Entry 9MW9 (electron microscopy, 3.00 A resolution); this record covers chains F and B of the 33 polymer chains in the assembly.

Chain F (and B):
Name: Cat1 (CRISPR-associated TIR 1)
Notes: chain B of this document is another copy of the same molecule, construct and numbering; everything in this record applies to it too
Sequence (263 residues; each row starts with the number of its first residue):
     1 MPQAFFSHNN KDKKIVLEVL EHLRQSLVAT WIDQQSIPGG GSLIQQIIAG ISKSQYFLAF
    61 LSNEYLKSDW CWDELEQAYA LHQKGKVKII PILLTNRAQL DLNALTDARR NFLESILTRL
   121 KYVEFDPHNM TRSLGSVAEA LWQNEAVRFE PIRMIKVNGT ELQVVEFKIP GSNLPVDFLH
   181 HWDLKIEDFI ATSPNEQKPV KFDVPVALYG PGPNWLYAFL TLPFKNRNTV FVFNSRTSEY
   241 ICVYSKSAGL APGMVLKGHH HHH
Unresolved in the structure: 1, 34-41, 259-263
From the paper describing this entry:
  - binding site for the 4-nt RNA strand: Trp-215, Ser-235
  - binding site for the 4-nt RNA strand: Lys-225, Arg-227
  - catalytic residues: Tyr-122
  - mutagenesis - D33A: decreased catalytic activity on NAD+
  - mutagenesis - Y122A: abolished catalytic activity on NAD+

Chain F / chain B interface:
Contacting residue pairs (7; chain F residue first):
  Trp-70(F) / Tyr-122(B)
  Thr-192(F) / Tyr-209(B)  hydrogen bond (backbone-side chain)
  Thr-192(F) / Pro-211(B)
  Glu-196(F) / Lys-168(B)
  Asn-226(F) / Ser-235(B)
  Lys-246(F) / Ser-235(B)  hydrogen bond (side chain-backbone)
  Lys-246(F) / Arg-236(B)
Also at the interface, not in a pair above, chain F (10 interface residues in all): Glu-187, Asp-188, Ser-193, Phe-202, Arg-227
Also at the interface, not in a pair above, chain B (10 interface residues in all): Glu-166, Gly-171, Ser-172, Phe-233

Summary:
Chain F and chain B each contribute 10 residues to their interface, with 2 hydrogen bonds. Among the polar
pairs are Thr-192(F)/Tyr-209(B) and Lys-246(F)/Ser-235(B). From the paper: the catalytic residue Tyr-122(F);
D33A of chain F reduces catalytic activity on NAD+.
Both chains are Cat1 (CRISPR-associated TIR 1). Entry 9MW9 (Cryo-EM structure of CRISPR-associated cA4 bound
Cat1 Trigonal filament assembly) was determined by electron microscopy (same publication as 9MUD, 9MUE and
9MUO).
